PDB entry 5L5X | X-ray diffraction, 2.90 A resolution | chains A and B of the 28 polymer chains in the assembly

Chain A:
Molecule: Proteasome subunit alpha type-2
Organism: Saccharomyces cerevisiae (strain ATCC 204508 / S288c)
Notes: EC 3.4.25.1
UniProtKB: P23639 (PSA2_YEAST); numbering as in UniProt (aligned over 1-250)
Sequence (250 residues; row label = number of the first residue in the row):
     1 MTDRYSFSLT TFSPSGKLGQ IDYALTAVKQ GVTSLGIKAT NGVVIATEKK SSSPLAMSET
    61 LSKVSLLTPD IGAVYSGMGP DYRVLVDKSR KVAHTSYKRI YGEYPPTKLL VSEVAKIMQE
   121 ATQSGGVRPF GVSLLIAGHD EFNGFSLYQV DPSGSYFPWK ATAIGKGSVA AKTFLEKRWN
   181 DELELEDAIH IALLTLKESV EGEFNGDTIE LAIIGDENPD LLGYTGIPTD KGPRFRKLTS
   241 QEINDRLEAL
Curated features (UniProtKB/Swiss-Prot):
  - cross-link: Lys108 (Glycyl lysine isopeptide (Lys-Gly) (interchain with G-Cter in ubiquitin))

Chain B:
Molecule: Proteasome subunit alpha type-3
Organism: Saccharomyces cerevisiae (strain ATCC 204508 / S288c)
Notes: EC 3.4.25.1
UniProtKB: P23638 (PSA3_YEAST); residues 0-257 here correspond to UniProt positions 1-258 (UniProt number = residue number + 1)
Sequence (258 residues; numbered 0 to 257; the number before each row is that of its first residue; numbering starts at 0):
     0 MGSRRYDSRT TIFSPEGRLY QVEYALESIS HAGTAIGIMA SDGIVLAAER KVTSTLLEQD
    60 TSTEKLYKLN DKIAVAVAGL TADAEILINT ARIHAQNYLK TYNEDIPVEI LVRRLSDIKQ
   120 GYTQHGGLRP FGVSFIYAGY DDRYGYQLYT SNPSGNYTGW KAISVGANTS AAQTLLQMDY
   180 KDDMKVDDAI ELALKTLSKT TDSSALTYDR LEFATIRKGA NDGEVYQKIF KPQEIKDILV
   240 KTGITKKDED EEADEDMK
Disordered / not traced: 0, 245-257
Curated features (UniProtKB/Swiss-Prot):
  - cross-link (Glycyl lysine isopeptide (Lys-Gly)): Lys99 (interchain with G-Cter in ubiquitin), Lys198 (interchain with G-Cter in ubiquitin), Lys230 (interchain with G-Cter in ubiquitin)

Interface between chain A and chain B:
Contacting residue pairs (64):
  Arg4(A) - Ser2(B)  hydrogen bond (backbone-side chain)
  Tyr5(A) - Ser2(B)
  Tyr5(A) - Tyr5(B)
  Ser6(A) - Gly125(B)
  Ser6(A) - Leu127(B)
  Phe7(A) - Ser2(B)
  Phe7(A) - Tyr5(B)
  Phe7(A) - Asp6(B)
  Phe7(A) - Gly126(B)
  Ser8(A) - Gly126(B)  hydrogen bond (backbone-backbone)
  Ser8(A) - Leu127(B)
  Ser8(A) - Arg128(B)  hydrogen bond (side chain-backbone)
  Thr10(A) - Arg128(B)
  Thr11(A) - Ser7(B)
  Thr11(A) - Thr9(B)
  Thr11(A) - Gln20(B)
  Phe12(A) - Gln20(B)
  Phe12(A) - Tyr23(B)
  Phe12(A) - Ala24(B)  hydrophobic
  Phe12(A) - Arg128(B)
  Phe12(A) - Pro129(B)
  Phe12(A) - Gly131(B)
  Ser13(A) - Tyr23(B)
  Pro14(A) - Tyr23(B)  hydrophobic
  Pro14(A) - Glu26(B)
  Ser15(A) - Glu26(B)
  Gly16(A) - Tyr23(B)
  Gly16(A) - Ser27(B)  hydrogen bond (backbone-side chain)
  Leu18(A) - Arg128(B)
  Lys38(A) - Glu57(B)  salt bridge
  Ser112(A) - Glu84(B)
  Lys116(A) - Ile85(B)
  Gln119(A) - Ala81(B)
  Gln119(A) - Asp82(B)  hydrogen bond
  Gln119(A) - Ile85(B)
  Gln119(A) - Arg128(B)
  Thr122(A) - Arg128(B)  hydrogen bond (backbone-side chain)
  Gln123(A) - Tyr121(B)
  Gln123(A) - Leu127(B)
  Gln123(A) - Arg128(B)  hydrogen bond (side chain-backbone)
  Gln123(A) - Pro129(B)
  Gln123(A) - Phe130(B)
  Gly125(A) - Leu127(B)
  Ser153(A) - Ala81(B)
  Gly154(A) - Ala81(B)
  Ser155(A) - Ala81(B)
  Tyr156(A) - Glu84(B)  hydrogen bond
  Phe157(A) - Leu56(B)  hydrophobic
  Pro158(A) - Leu56(B)
  Pro158(A) - Glu57(B)  hydrogen bond (backbone-backbone)
  Pro158(A) - Thr60(B)
  Pro158(A) - Ser61(B)
  Trp159(A) - Ser53(B)
  Trp159(A) - Leu55(B)
  Trp159(A) - Leu56(B)
  Lys160(A) - Thr54(B)  hydrogen bond (side chain-backbone)
  Lys160(A) - Leu55(B)  hydrogen bond (backbone-backbone)
  Lys160(A) - Leu56(B)
  Lys160(A) - Glu57(B)
  Ala161(A) - Leu55(B)
  Leu175(A) - Leu55(B)  hydrophobic
  Glu176(A) - Ser53(B)
  Glu176(A) - Thr54(B)
  Glu176(A) - Leu55(B)
Also at the interface, not in a pair above, chain A (35 interface residues in all): Ser124, Tyr148, Lys172, Trp179
Also at the interface, not in a pair above, chain B (32 interface residues in all): His30, Leu79, Thr80

In short:
The interface between chain A and chain B involves 35 residues on one side and 32 on the other, with 11
hydrogen bonds and 1 salt bridge. Polar pairs include Lys38(A)-Glu57(B), Arg4(A)-Ser2(B) and
Ser8(A)-Arg128(B).
Chain A is Proteasome subunit alpha type-2 and chain B is Proteasome subunit alpha type-3, both from
Saccharomyces cerevisiae (strain ATCC 204508 / S288c); the structure, Yeast 20S proteasome with human beta5c
(1-138) and human beta6 (97-111; 118-133) in complex with ONX ..., was determined by X-ray diffraction
together with 5L52, 5L54, 5L55, 5L5A, 5L5B, 5L5D and 30 further entries from the same study.
